PDB entry 5CDY | X-ray diffraction, 2.85 A resolution | chains C and D of the 4 polymer chains in the assembly

# Chain C (and D)
Name: 3-oxoacyl-[acyl-carrier protein] reductase
From: Yersinia pestis
Notes: EC 1.1.1.100; chain D of this document is another copy of the same molecule, construct and numbering; everything in this record applies to it too
UniProtKB: Q7CJ23 (Q7CJ23_YERPE); residue numbers follow UniProt; this construct covers 1-244
Sequence (244 residues; each row starts with the number of its first residue):
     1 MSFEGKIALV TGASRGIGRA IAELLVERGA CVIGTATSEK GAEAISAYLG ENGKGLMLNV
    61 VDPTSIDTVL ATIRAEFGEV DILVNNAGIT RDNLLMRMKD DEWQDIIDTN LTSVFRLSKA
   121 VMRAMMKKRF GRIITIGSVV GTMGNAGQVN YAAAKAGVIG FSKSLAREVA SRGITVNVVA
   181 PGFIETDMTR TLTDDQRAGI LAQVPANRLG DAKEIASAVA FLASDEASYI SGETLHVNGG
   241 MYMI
Unresolved in the structure: 139-146, 184-207, 242-244 (chain D: 139-146, 184-210, 241-244)

# Interface between chain C and chain D
Pairs across the interface - 38 pairs, chain C then chain D:
  Arg28(C) with Glu226(D), salt bridge
  Ala170(C) with Gly239(D)
  Arg208(C) with Ser171(D); Tyr229(D), hydrogen bond (backbone-side chain)
  Leu209(C) with Tyr229(D)
  Gly210(C) with Tyr229(D), hydrogen bond (backbone-side chain)
  Glu214(C) with Ser228(D); Tyr229(D)
  Ser217(C) with Glu226(D), hydrogen bond
  Phe221(C) with Ser217(D); Phe221(D), hydrophobic
  Glu226(C) with Arg28(D), salt bridge; Glu214(D); Ser217(D)
  Ser228(C) with Glu214(D)
  Tyr229(C) with Glu214(D); Val237(D); Asn238(D), hydrogen bond (backbone-backbone); Gly239(D), hydrogen bond (backbone-backbone)
  Ile230(C) with His236(D)
  Ser231(C) with Asn238(D); Gly239(D); Gly240(D)
  Glu233(C) with Thr234(D); Leu235(D); His236(D), salt bridge
  Thr234(C) with Glu233(D)
  Leu235(C) with Ile230(D), hydrophobic; Glu233(D)
  His236(C) with Ile230(D); Glu233(D), salt bridge
  Val237(C) with Tyr229(D); Ile230(D), hydrophobic
  Asn238(C) with Tyr229(D)
  Gly239(C) with Ala170(D); Tyr229(D), hydrogen bond (backbone-backbone)
  Gly240(C) with Arg167(D); Ser231(D)
Interface residues without a listed pair, chain C (25 interface residues in all): Ala166, Ala218, Asp225, Ala227
Interface residues without a listed pair, chain D (21 interface residues in all): Ala218

# Summary
25 residues of chain C and 21 residues of chain D are in contact, with 6 hydrogen bonds and 4 salt bridges.
Polar pairs include Arg28(C)-Glu226(D), Glu233(C)-His236(D) and Arg208(C)-Tyr229(D).
Chain C and chain D are both 3-oxoacyl-[acyl-carrier protein] reductase (Yersinia pestis); the structure, The
crystal structure of 3-ketoacyl-(acyl-carrier-protein) reductase (FabG) from Yersinia pestis at 2.85A
resolution, was determined by X-ray diffraction together with 5CEJ from the same study.
